Entry 3VXV (X-ray diffraction, 2.00 A resolution); this record covers chains A and B of the 3 polymer chains in the assembly.

== Chain A ==
Name: Methyl-CpG-binding domain protein 4
Source organism: Mus musculus
Notes: EC 3.2.2.-; fragment: methyl CpG binding domain
UniProtKB: Q9Z2D7 (MBD4_MOUSE); numbering as in UniProt (aligned over 69-136)
Amino-acid sequence (69 residues; each row starts with the number of its first residue):
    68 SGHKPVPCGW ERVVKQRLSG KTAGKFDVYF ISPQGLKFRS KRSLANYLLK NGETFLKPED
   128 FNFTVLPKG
Unresolved in the structure: 68-70, 136
Sequence notes: expression tag (68)
Cystine bridges: Cys-75 forms a disulfide with the same residue of a neighbouring copy of this chain
What the authors report for this chain:
  - binding site for the 14-nt DNA strand: Arg-84, Leu-85 to Thr-89, Asp-94
  - binding site for the 14-nt DNA strand (chain B): Arg-106
  - contacts within the chain: Arg-84/Asp-94 (salt bridge)
  - specificity-determining residues: Asp-94 (proposed by the authors, not directly observed)

== Chain B ==
Molecule: 14-nt DNA strand
Sequence (14 nucleotides; numbered 1 to 14; the number before each row is that of its first residue):
     1 GTCACTACCG GACA
Modified positions: 5CM (5-methyl-2'-deoxy-cytidine-5'-monophosphate) at position 9

== Chain A / chain B interface ==
Contacting residue pairs (10):
  Lys-92(A) with DT6(B), salt bridge to the phosphate
  Arg-106(A) with 5CM_9(B), base contact; DG10(B), hydrogen bond to the base; DG11(B), base contact
  Ser-107(A) with DC8(B), phosphate contact; 5CM_9(B), hydrogen bond to the phosphate
  Lys-108(A) with DC8(B), hydrogen bond to the phosphate
  Arg-109(A) with DC8(B), hydrogen bond to the phosphate; 5CM_9(B), phosphate contact
  Ser-110(A) with 5CM_9(B), phosphate contact
Other interface residues (no listed pair), chain A (7 interface residues in all): Arg-84

== In short ==
7 residues of chain A and 5 residues of chain B are in contact, with 4 hydrogen bonds and 1 salt bridge. Among
the polar pairs are Arg-106(A)/DG10(B), Ser-107(A)/5CM_9(B) and Lys-108(A)/DC8(B). The paper reports a binding
site for the 14-nt DNA strand at Arg-84(A), Leu-85(A) and Asp-94(A); a binding site for the 14-nt DNA strand
(chain B) at Arg-106(A).
Chain A is Methyl-CpG-binding domain protein 4 (Mus musculus) and chain B is a 14-nt DNA strand; the
structure, Crystal structure of methyl CpG Binding Domain of MBD4 in complex with the 5mCG/TG sequence, was
determined by X-ray diffraction (same publication as 3VXX, 3VYB and 3VYQ).
